Entry 7NKL (electron microscopy, 3.67 A resolution); this record covers chains A and b of the 8 polymer chains in the assembly.

[Chain A]
Molecule: ATP synthase subunit alpha
Source organism: Mycolicibacterium smegmatis (strain ATCC 700084 / mc(2)155)
Notes: EC 7.1.2.2
Reference sequence: A0R202 (ATPA_MYCS2); numbering as in UniProt (aligned over 1-548)
Sequence (548 residues; each row starts with the number of its first residue):
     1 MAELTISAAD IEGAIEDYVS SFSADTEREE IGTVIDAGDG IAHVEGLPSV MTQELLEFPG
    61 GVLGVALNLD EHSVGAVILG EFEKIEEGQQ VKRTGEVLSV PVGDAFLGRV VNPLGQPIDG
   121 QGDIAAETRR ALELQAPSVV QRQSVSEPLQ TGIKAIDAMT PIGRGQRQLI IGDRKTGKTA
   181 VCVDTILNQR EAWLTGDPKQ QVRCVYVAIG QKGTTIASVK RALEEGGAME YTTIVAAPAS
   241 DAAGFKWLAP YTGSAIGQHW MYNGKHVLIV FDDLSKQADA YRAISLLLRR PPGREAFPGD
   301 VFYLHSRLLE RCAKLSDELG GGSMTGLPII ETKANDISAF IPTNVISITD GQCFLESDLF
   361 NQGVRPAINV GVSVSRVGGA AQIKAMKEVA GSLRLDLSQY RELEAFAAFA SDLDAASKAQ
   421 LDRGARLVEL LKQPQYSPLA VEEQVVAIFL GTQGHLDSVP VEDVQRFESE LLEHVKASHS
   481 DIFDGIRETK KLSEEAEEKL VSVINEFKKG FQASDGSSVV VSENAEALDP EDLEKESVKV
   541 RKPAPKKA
Unresolved in the structure: 1-5, 37-43, 51-55, 64-68, 75-86, 96-548
Curated features (UniProtKB/Swiss-Prot):
  - binding site (ATP): Gly172 to Thr179
  - site: Ser373 (Required for activity)

[Chain b]
Molecule: ATP synthase subunit b
Source organism: Mycolicibacterium smegmatis (strain ATCC 700084 / mc(2)155)
Notes: engineered mutation(s): C-ter 10His tag
Reference sequence: A0R204 (ATPF_MYCS2); residue numbers follow UniProt; this construct covers 1-170
Sequence (180 residues; each row starts with the number of its first residue):
     1 MGEFSATILA ASQAAEEGGG GSNFLIPNGT FFAVLIIFLI VLGVISKWVV PPISKVLAER
    61 EAMLAKTAAD NRKSAEQVAA AQADYEKEMA EARAQASALR DEARAAGRSV VDEKRAQASG
   121 EVAQTLTQAD QQLSAQGDQV RSGLESSVDG LSAKLASRIL GVDVNSGGTQ HHHHHHHHHH
Unresolved in the structure: 1-133, 167-180
Sequence notes: expression tag (171-180)

[Interface between chain A and chain b]
Contacting residue pairs (13; chain A residue first):
  Ile6(A) with Gln136(b); Val140(b), hydrophobic
  Ala8(A) with Val140(b), hydrophobic; Leu144(b), hydrophobic
  Ile15(A) with Leu151(b)
  Glu16(A) with Leu151(b)
  Val19(A) with Leu151(b); Lys154(b); Leu155(b), hydrophobic; Arg158(b)
  Ser21(A) with Arg158(b)
  Phe22(A) with Arg158(b), hydrogen bond (backbone-side chain); Ile159(b), hydrophobic
Interface residues without a listed pair, chain A (11 interface residues in all): Ile11, Glu12, Ser20, Ser23

[Overview]
The interface between chain A and chain b involves 11 residues on one side and 8 on the other, with 1 hydrogen
bond. The hydrogen-bonded pair is Phe22(A)-Arg158(b). Curated annotation (UniProt) lists 8 ATP-binding
residues on chain A.
Chain A is ATP synthase subunit alpha and chain b is ATP synthase subunit b, both from Mycolicibacterium
smegmatis (strain ATCC 700084 / mc(2)155); the structure, Mycobacterium smegmatis ATP synthase b-delta state
2, was determined by electron microscopy, deposited together with 7NJK, 7NJL, 7NJM, 7NJN, 7NJO, 7NJP and 20
further entries.
